7I9S - chains A and B; structure by X-ray diffraction, 1.72 A resolution.

# Chain A
Name: Serine protease subunit NS2B
Source organism: Zika virus
UniProtKB: Q32ZE1 (POLG_ZIKV); residues 46-89 here correspond to UniProt positions 1414-1457 (UniProt number = residue number + 1368)
Amino-acid sequence (46 residues; each row starts with the number of its first residue):
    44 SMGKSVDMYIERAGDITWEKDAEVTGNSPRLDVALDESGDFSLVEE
Disordered / not traced: 44-49, 89
Differences from the reference sequence: expression tag (44-45)
Ligand contacts: A1B9C (6-bromo-N-(2,3-dihydro-1H-isoindol-5-yl)-1H-indole-4-carboxamide): S81, G82, D83

# Chain B
Name: Serine protease NS3
Source organism: Zika virus
Notes: EC 3.4.21.91, 3.6.1.15, 3.6.4.13
UniProtKB: Q32ZE1 (POLG_ZIKV); residues 11-177 here correspond to UniProt positions 1509-1675 (UniProt number = residue number + 1498)
Amino-acid sequence (168 residues; numbered 10 to 177; the number before each row is that of its first residue):
    10 MKEVKKGETTDGVYRVMTRRLLGSTQVGVGVMQEGVFHTMWHVTKGAALR
    60 SGEGRLDPYWGDVKQDLVSYCGPWKLDAAWDGLSEVQLLAVPPGERAKNI
   110 QTLPGIFKTKDGDIGAVALDYPAGTSGSPILDKCGRVIGLYGNGVVIKNG
   160 SYVSAITQGKREEETPVE
Disordered / not traced: 10-15, 172-177
Differences from the reference sequence: initiating methionine (10); conflict K107 (Arg1605 in Q32ZE1)
Ligand contacts: A1B9C (6-bromo-N-(2,3-dihydro-1H-isoindol-5-yl)-1H-indole-4-carboxamide): H51, D75, Y130, P131, A132, S135, Y150, G151, N152, V155, Y161
UniProt features mapped onto this chain:
  - active site (Charge relay system): H51, D75, S135

# Chain A / chain B interface
Residue-residue contacts - 95 pairs, chain A then chain B:
  M51(A) - M26(B)
  M51(A) - V36(B)  hydrophobic
  M51(A) - V52(B)
  M51(A) - T53(B)
  M51(A) - L58(B)
  M51(A) - R59(B)  hydrogen bond (backbone-backbone)
  Y52(A) - R24(B)
  Y52(A) - V25(B)
  Y52(A) - M26(B)  hydrogen bond (backbone-backbone)
  Y52(A) - R28(B)
  Y52(A) - S33(B)  hydrogen bond
  Y52(A) - R59(B)
  I53(A) - Y23(B)  hydrophobic
  I53(A) - R24(B)
  I53(A) - M41(B)  hydrophobic
  I53(A) - F46(B)  hydrophobic
  I53(A) - R59(B)  hydrogen bond (backbone-backbone)
  I53(A) - S60(B)
  I53(A) - L65(B)  hydrophobic
  E54(A) - Y23(B)
  E54(A) - R24(B)  hydrogen bond (backbone-backbone)
  R55(A) - E17(B)
  R55(A) - D20(B)  hydrogen bond (side chain-backbone)
  R55(A) - G21(B)
  R55(A) - V22(B)
  R55(A) - Y23(B)
  A56(A) - V22(B)  hydrogen bond (backbone-backbone)
  A56(A) - V100(B)  hydrophobic
  A56(A) - A106(B)
  G57(A) - G21(B)
  G57(A) - V22(B)  hydrogen bond (backbone-backbone)
  D58(A) - L98(B)
  I59(A) - G21(B)
  I59(A) - V22(B)
  I59(A) - V40(B)  hydrophobic
  I59(A) - L98(B)  hydrophobic
  I59(A) - L140(B)  hydrophobic
  I59(A) - G144(B)
  I59(A) - V146(B)  hydrophobic
  T60(A) - N108(B)  hydrogen bond (backbone-side chain)
  T60(A) - L140(B)
  W61(A) - E94(B)
  W61(A) - V95(B)
  W61(A) - Q96(B)
  W61(A) - Q110(B)
  W61(A) - L140(B)
  W61(A) - D141(B)
  W61(A) - K142(B)
  E62(A) - Q96(B)  hydrogen bond (backbone-side chain)
  E62(A) - N108(B)
  A65(A) - Q96(B)
  A65(A) - N108(B)
  E66(A) - K107(B)  salt bridge
  E66(A) - I109(B)
  E66(A) - Q110(B)  hydrogen bond (backbone-backbone)
  V67(A) - E94(B)
  V67(A) - Q110(B)
  T68(A) - I109(B)
  T68(A) - Q110(B)  hydrogen bond (backbone-backbone)
  T68(A) - T111(B)  hydrogen bond (backbone-side chain)
  T68(A) - L128(B)
  G69(A) - T111(B)
  G69(A) - A127(B)
  G69(A) - L128(B)
  N70(A) - L112(B)
  N70(A) - A127(B)
  S71(A) - L112(B)  hydrogen bond (side chain-backbone)
  S71(A) - P113(B)
  S71(A) - G114(B)
  P72(A) - G114(B)
  P72(A) - I115(B)  hydrogen bond (backbone-backbone)
  P72(A) - A127(B)
  R73(A) - I115(B)
  L74(A) - I115(B)  hydrogen bond (backbone-backbone)
  L74(A) - F116(B)
  L74(A) - K117(B)  hydrogen bond (backbone-backbone)
  D75(A) - K117(B)
  V76(A) - F116(B)  hydrophobic
  V76(A) - K117(B)  hydrogen bond (backbone-backbone)
  V76(A) - T118(B)
  L78(A) - K73(B)
  D79(A) - K73(B)
  E80(A) - K73(B)
  S81(A) - V72(B)
  G82(A) - V72(B)
  G82(A) - K73(B)
  G82(A) - N152(B)  hydrogen bond (backbone-side chain)
  F84(A) - F116(B)  hydrophobic
  F84(A) - N152(B)
  F84(A) - G153(B)
  F84(A) - V154(B)
  F84(A) - A164(B)  hydrophobic
  S85(A) - V154(B)
  L86(A) - V154(B)  hydrophobic
  L86(A) - V155(B)
Other interface residues (no listed pair), chain A (33 interface residues in all): D50
Other interface residues (no listed pair), chain B (59 interface residues in all): T19, T27, A57, I123, P138, I156, V162

# Summary
The interface between chain A and chain B involves 33 residues on one side and 59 on the other; the contacts
include 19 hydrogen bonds and 1 salt bridge. Polar pairs include E66(A)-K107(B), Y52(A)-S33(B) and
R55(A)-D20(B).
Chain A is Serine protease subunit NS2B and chain B is Serine protease NS3, both from Zika virus; the
structure, Group deposition of ZIKV NS2B-NS3 protease in complex with inhibitors from ASAP Discovery
Consortium -- Crystal ..., was determined by X-ray diffraction.
